PDB entry 8DYQ | X-ray diffraction, 2.15 A resolution | chain A

Chain A:
Protein: Carbonic anhydrase
Organism: Neisseria gonorrhoeae
Notes: EC 4.2.1.1
Reference sequence: Q50940 (CAH_NEIGO); residues 1-226 here correspond to UniProt positions 27-252 (UniProt number = residue number + 26)
Amino-acid sequence (243 residues; each row starts with the number of its first residue; numbers below 1 keep their minus sign (His-16 is residue -16)):
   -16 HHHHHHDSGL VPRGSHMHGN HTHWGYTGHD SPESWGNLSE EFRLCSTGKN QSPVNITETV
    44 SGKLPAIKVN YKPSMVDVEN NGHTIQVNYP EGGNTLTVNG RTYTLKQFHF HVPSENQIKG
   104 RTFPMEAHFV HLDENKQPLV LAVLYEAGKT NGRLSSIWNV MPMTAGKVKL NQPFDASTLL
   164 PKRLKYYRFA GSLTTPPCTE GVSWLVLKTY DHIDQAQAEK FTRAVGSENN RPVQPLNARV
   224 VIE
Not modelled in the structure: -16 to 4
Construct notes: expression tag (-16 to 0)
Disulfides: Cys28-Cys181
Metal / ion sites: Zn2+: His92, His94, His111 (together with 5-acetamido-1,3,4-thiadiazole-2-sulfonamide)
Small-molecule neighbours: 5-acetamido-1,3,4-thiadiazole-2-sulfonamide (AZM): Gln90, His92, His94, Glu98, His111, Val113, Val123, Ser175, Leu176, Thr177, Thr178, Trp187
From the paper describing this entry:
  - binding site for 5-acetamido-1,3,4-thiadiazole-2-sulfonamide: Thr178

Overview:
Ligands of chain A: 5-acetamido-1,3,4-thiadiazole-2-sulfonamide. His92, His94 and His111 coordinate Zn2+. From
the paper: a binding site for 5-acetamido-1,3,4-thiadiazole-2-sulfonamide at Thr178.
Chain A is Carbonic anhydrase (Neisseria gonorrhoeae); the structure, Crystal structure of Neisseria
gonorrhoeae carbonic anhydrase with Acetazolamide, was determined by X-ray diffraction (same publication as
8DPC, 8DQF, 8DR2 and 8DRB).
